PDB entry 6W44 | X-ray diffraction, 1.64 A resolution | chain A

# Chain A
Molecule: Hydroxyacid oxidase 1
Organism: Homo sapiens
Notes: EC 1.1.3.15
UniProtKB: Q9UJM8 (HAOX1_HUMAN); residues 1-368 here = UniProt positions 1-368
Amino-acid sequence (368 residues; row label = number of the first residue in the row):
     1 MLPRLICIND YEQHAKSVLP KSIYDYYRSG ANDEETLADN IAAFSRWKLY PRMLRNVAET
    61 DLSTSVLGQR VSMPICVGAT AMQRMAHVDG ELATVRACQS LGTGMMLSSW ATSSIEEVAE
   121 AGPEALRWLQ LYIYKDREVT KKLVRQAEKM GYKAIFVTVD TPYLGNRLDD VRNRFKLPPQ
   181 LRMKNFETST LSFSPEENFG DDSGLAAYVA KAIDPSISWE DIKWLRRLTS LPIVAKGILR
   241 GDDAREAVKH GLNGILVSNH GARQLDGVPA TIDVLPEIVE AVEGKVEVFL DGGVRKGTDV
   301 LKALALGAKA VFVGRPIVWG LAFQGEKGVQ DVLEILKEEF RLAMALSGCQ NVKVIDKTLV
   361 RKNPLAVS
Disordered / not traced: 1-2, 174-203, 363-368
Residues lining bound ligands:
  - FMN (flavin mononucleotide): Tyr26, Tyr27, Gly78, Ala79, Thr80, Ala81, Ser108, Gln130, Tyr132, Thr158, Lys236, Ser258, His260, Gly261, Arg263, Asp291, Gly292, Gly293, Arg295, Phe312, Val313, Gly314, Arg315, Pro316
  - SLJ (5-[methyl-[(2-propoxypyridin-3-yl)methyl]amino]-2H-indazole-3-carboxylic acid): Tyr26, Ala81, Met82, Met85, Trp110, Tyr132, Leu164, Arg167, Asp170, Leu205, Ala206, Val209, His260, Arg263
Swiss-Prot annotation at these positions:
  - motif: Ser368 (Microbody targeting signal)
  - active site: His260 (Proton acceptor)
  - binding site (glyoxylate): Tyr26, Tyr132, Arg167, His260, Arg263
  - binding site (FMN): Ala79 to Ala81, Ser108, Gln130, Thr158, Lys236, Ser258, Asp291 to Arg295, Gly314, Arg315
  - modified residue: Lys184 (N6-succinyllysine), Ser194 (Phosphoserine), Ser230 (Phosphoserine)

# In short
Ligands of chain A: flavin mononucleotide and compound SLJ. From UniProt: active-site residue His260, 5
glyoxylate-binding residues and 15 FMN-binding residues.
Chain A is Hydroxyacid oxidase 1 (Homo sapiens); the structure, Crystal structure of HAO1 in complex with
indazole acid inhibitor - compound 4, was determined by X-ray diffraction together with 6W45 and 6W4C from the
same study.
